Entry 9ASI (electron microscopy, 2.79 A resolution); this record covers chains G and T of the 12 polymer chains in the assembly.

# Chain G
Molecule: CRISPR system Cms endoribonuclease Csm3
Organism: Lactococcus lactis subsp. lactis
UniProt: L0CEA3 (L0CEA3_LACLL); residue numbers follow UniProt; this construct covers 1-214
Sequence (214 residues; each row starts with the number of its first residue):
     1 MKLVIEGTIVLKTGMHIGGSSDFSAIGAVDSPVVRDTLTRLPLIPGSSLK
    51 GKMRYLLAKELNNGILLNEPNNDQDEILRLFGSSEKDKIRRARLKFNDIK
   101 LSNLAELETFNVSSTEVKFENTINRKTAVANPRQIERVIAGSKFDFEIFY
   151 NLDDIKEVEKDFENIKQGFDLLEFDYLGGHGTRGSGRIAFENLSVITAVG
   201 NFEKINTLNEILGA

# Chain T
Molecule: Target RNA
Sequence (36 nucleotides; each row starts with the number of its first residue):
     7 CUUCUUCAGGUUGGACAGCUGGUGCUGCCAAGAGCA
Not modelled in the structure: 36-42

# Chain G / chain T interface
Pairs across the interface (12; chain G residue first):
  Ile26(G) with G24(T), phosphate contact
  Asp30(G) with G24(T), sugar contact
  Lys86(G) with G33(T), hydrogen bond to the sugar; C34(T), phosphate contact
  Thr122(G) with G24(T), base contact
  Val129(G) with C22(T), sugar contact
  Ala130(G) with C22(T), hydrogen bond to the sugar
  Asn131(G) with G24(T), sugar contact
  Pro132(G) with C22(T), base contact; A23(T), sugar contact; G24(T), sugar contact
  Arg133(G) with G24(T), base contact
Interface residues without a listed pair, chain G (11 interface residues in all): Gly27, Ser31
Interface residues without a listed pair, chain T (6 interface residues in all): C25

# In short
11 residues of chain G face 6 of chain T across their interface; the contacts include 2 hydrogen bonds. Polar
contacts include Lys86(G)-G33(T) and Ala130(G)-C22(T).
Chain G is CRISPR system Cms endoribonuclease Csm3 (Lactococcus lactis subsp. lactis) and chain T is Target
RNA; the structure, Cryo-EM structure of the active Lactococcus lactis Csm bound to target in pre-cleavage
stage, was determined by electron microscopy, deposited together with 9ASH.
